Entry 7RIN (X-ray diffraction, 1.85 A resolution); this record covers chain A.

Chain A:
Protein: Tyrosine-protein phosphatase non-receptor type 1
From: Homo sapiens
Notes: EC 3.1.3.48; fragment: catalytic domain
Reference sequence: P18031 (PTN1_HUMAN); residue numbers follow UniProt; this construct covers 1-321
Sequence (321 residues; numbered 1 to 321; the number before each row is that of its first residue):
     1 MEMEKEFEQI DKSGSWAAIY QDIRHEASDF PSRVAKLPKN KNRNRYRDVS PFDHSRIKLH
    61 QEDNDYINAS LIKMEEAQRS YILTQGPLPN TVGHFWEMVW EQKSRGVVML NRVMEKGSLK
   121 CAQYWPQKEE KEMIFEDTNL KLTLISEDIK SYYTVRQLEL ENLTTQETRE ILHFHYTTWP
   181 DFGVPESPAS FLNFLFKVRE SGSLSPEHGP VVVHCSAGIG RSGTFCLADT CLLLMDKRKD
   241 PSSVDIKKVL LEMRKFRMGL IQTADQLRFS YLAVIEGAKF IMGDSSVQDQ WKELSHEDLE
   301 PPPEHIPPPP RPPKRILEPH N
Unresolved in the structure: 299-321
Construct notes: engineered mutation Ser32 (Cys in P18031), Val92 (Cys in P18031)
Swiss-Prot annotation at these positions:
  - active site: Cys215 (Phosphocysteine intermediate)
  - binding site (substrate): Asp181, Cys215 to Arg221, Gln262
  - modified residue: Met1 (N-acetylmethionine), Tyr20 (Phosphotyrosine), Ser50 (Phosphoserine), Tyr66 (Phosphotyrosine), Cys215 (Cysteine persulfide), Ser242 (Phosphoserine), Ser243 (Phosphoserine)
  - cross-link: Cys215 to Ser216 (N,N-(cysteine-1,S-diyl)serine (Cys-Ser))
  - mutagenesis: Ser50 (S50A/D: No phosphorylation), Asp181 (D181A: Substrate-trapping mutant), Cys215 (C215S: Catalytically inactive mutant; abolishes sulfhydration)
What the authors report for this chain:
  - conformationally variable residues (loop rearrangement): Tyr176 to Asn193
  - catalytic residues: Cys215 (citing earlier work)

Summary:
From UniProt: active-site residue Cys215, 9 substrate-binding residues and 3 mutagenesis sites. From the
paper: the catalytic residue Cys215; conformational variability at Tyr176.
Chain A is Tyrosine-protein phosphatase non-receptor type 1 (Homo sapiens); the structure, Apo PTP1B by Native
S-SAD at Room Temperature, was determined by X-ray diffraction, deposited together with 7MM1, 7LVC and 7L84.
